PDB entry 6HZC | X-ray diffraction, 1.90 A resolution | chains A and B

== Chain A ==
Protein: Furin
Organism: Homo sapiens
Notes: EC 3.4.21.75
UniProtKB: P09958 (FURIN_HUMAN); residues 108-574 here = UniProt positions 108-574
Amino-acid sequence (482 residues; numbered 108 to 589; the number before each row is that of its first residue):
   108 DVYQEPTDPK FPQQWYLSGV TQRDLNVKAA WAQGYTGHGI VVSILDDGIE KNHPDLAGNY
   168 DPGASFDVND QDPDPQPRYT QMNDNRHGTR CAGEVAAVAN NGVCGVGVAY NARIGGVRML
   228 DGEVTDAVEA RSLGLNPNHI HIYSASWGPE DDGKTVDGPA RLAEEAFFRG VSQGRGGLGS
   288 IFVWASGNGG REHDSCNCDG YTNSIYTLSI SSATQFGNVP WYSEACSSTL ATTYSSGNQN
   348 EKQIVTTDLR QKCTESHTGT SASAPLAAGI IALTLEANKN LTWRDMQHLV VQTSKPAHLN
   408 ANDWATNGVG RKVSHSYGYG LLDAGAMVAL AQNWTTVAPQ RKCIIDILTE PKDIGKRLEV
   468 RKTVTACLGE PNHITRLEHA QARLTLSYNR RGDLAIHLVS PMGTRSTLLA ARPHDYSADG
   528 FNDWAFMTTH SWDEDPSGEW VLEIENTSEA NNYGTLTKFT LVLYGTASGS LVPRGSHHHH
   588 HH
Not modelled in the structure: 108, 582-589
Sequence notes: expression tag (575-589)
UniProt features mapped onto this chain:
  - motif: R498 to D500 (Cell attachment site)
  - active site (Charge relay system): D153, H194, S368
  - binding site (Ca(2+)): D115, D162, D174, D179, D181, V205, N208, V210, G212, D258, D301, E331
  - binding site (substrate): D154, D191, N192, E236, S253 to D258, D264, A292 to N295, D306, Y308, S368
  - glycosylation (N-linked (GlcNAc...) asparagine): N387, N440, N553
  - natural variant: W547 (W547R: In cell line LoVo)
  - mutagenesis: D153 (D153N: Loss of catalytic activity and propeptide first cleavage. Abnormal accumulation in the early secretory pathway)
Disulfide bonds: C211-C360, C303-C333, C450-C474
Bound ions: Ca2+ site 1: D115, D162, V205, N208, V210, G212; Ca2+ site 2: D174, D179, D181; Ca2+ site 3: D258, D301, E331; Na+ site 1: S279, G284; Na+ site 2: T309, S311, T314; Na+ site 3 near S544 (its only coordinating residue here)
Small-molecule neighbours: BVK / pentanedial: D154, R185, D191, N192, L227, D228

== Chain B ==
Protein: Lys-arg-arg-tbg-lys-00S
Amino-acid sequence (6 residues; row label = number of the first residue in the row):
     1 KRRXKX
Modified positions: TBG (3-methyl-L-valine) at position 4; 00S (4-(aminomethyl)benzenecarboximidamide) at position 6
Covalent attachments: 2-[4-(aminomethyl)phenyl]ethanoic acid (BVK) linked to K1; pentanedial (PTD) linked to K5

== Interface between chain A and chain B ==
Contacting residue pairs (36; chain A residue first):
  D154(A) - K5(B)  salt bridge
  D191(A) - K5(B)  hydrogen bond (backbone-side chain)
  N192(A) - K5(B)
  H194(A) - K5(B)
  L227(A) - K5(B)
  V231(A) - R2(B)  hydrogen bond (backbone-side chain)
  V231(A) - R3(B)
  T232(A) - R2(B)
  D233(A) - R2(B)
  E236(A) - R2(B)  salt bridge
  E236(A) - R3(B)  salt bridge
  S253(A) - K5(B)
  S253(A) - 00S_6(B)
  W254(A) - TBG_4(B)
  W254(A) - 00S_6(B)
  G255(A) - R3(B)
  G255(A) - TBG_4(B)  hydrogen bond (backbone-backbone)
  G255(A) - 00S_6(B)
  P256(A) - R2(B)
  P256(A) - R3(B)
  P256(A) - TBG_4(B)
  P256(A) - 00S_6(B)
  E257(A) - K1(B)
  D258(A) - 00S_6(B)
  D264(A) - R3(B)  salt bridge
  G265(A) - R3(B)  hydrogen bond (backbone-side chain)
  W291(A) - 00S_6(B)
  A292(A) - 00S_6(B)
  S293(A) - 00S_6(B)
  G294(A) - 00S_6(B)
  N295(A) - 00S_6(B)
  D306(A) - 00S_6(B)
  Y308(A) - R3(B)  hydrogen bond
  T309(A) - 00S_6(B)
  T367(A) - 00S_6(B)
  S368(A) - 00S_6(B)
Also at the interface, not in a pair above, chain A (29 interface residues in all): D153, A267

== Overview ==
The interface between chain A and chain B involves 29 residues on one side and 6 on the other, with 5 hydrogen
bonds and 4 salt bridges. Polar pairs include D154(A)-K5(B), E236(A)-R2(B) and E236(A)-R3(B). Chain A binds
BVK / pentanedial.
Here chain A is Furin (Homo sapiens) and chain B is Lys-arg-arg-tbg-lys-00S. Entry 6HZC (X-ray structure of
furin in complex with the cyclic inhibitor c[glutaryl-BVK-Lys-Arg-Arg-Tle-Lys]-4-Amba) was determined by X-ray
diffraction, deposited together with 6HLB, 6HLD, 6HLE, 6HZA, 6HZB and 6HZD.
